PDB entry 7RZK | X-ray diffraction, 1.90 A resolution | chain A

Chain A:
Molecule: Fatty Acid Kinase A
Source organism: Staphylococcus aureus
Notes: fragment: N-terminal domain
UniProtKB: Q7A5Z4 (Y1069_STAAN); numbering as in UniProt (aligned over 1-208)
Amino-acid sequence (228 residues; row label = number of the first residue in the row; numbers below 1 keep their minus sign (Met-19 is residue -19)):
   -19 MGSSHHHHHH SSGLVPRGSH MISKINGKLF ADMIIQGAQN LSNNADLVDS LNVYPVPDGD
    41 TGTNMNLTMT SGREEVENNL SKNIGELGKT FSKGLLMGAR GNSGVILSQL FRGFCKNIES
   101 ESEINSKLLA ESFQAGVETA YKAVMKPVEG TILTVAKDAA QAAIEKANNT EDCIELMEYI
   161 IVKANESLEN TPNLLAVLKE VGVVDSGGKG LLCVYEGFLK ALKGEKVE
Not modelled in the structure: -19 to -1, 208
Differences from the reference sequence: initiating methionine (-19); expression tag (-18 to 0)
Bound ions: Mg2+ site 1: Asp38, Asp40 (together with ADP); Co2+ site 1: Asp38, Asp40 (together with ADP); Co2+ site 2 near Glu57 (its only coordinating residue here); Co2+ site 3 near Glu103 (its only coordinating residue here)
Ligand contacts:
  - ADP (adenosine-5'-diphosphate): Asn32, Tyr34, Pro35, Asp38, Asp40, Thr41, Asn44, Gly81, Asn82, Ser83, Ile86, Val124, Lys126, Pro127, Val128, Thr131, Ile132, Leu133, Asp185, Ser186, Gly187, Gly188
  - : Asp38, Asp40, Asn44

Summary:
Bound to chain A: ADP and compounds CO/MG. Asp38 and Asp40 form the Mg2+ site 1.
Chain A is Fatty Acid Kinase A (Staphylococcus aureus); the structure, Co-soak crystal structure of the
N-terminal domain of Staphylococcus aureus Fatty Acid Kinase A (FakA, residues ..., was determined by X-ray
diffraction, deposited together with 7UQ1, 7RM7, 7SNB and 6W6B.
